7LXN - chains E and J of the 12 polymer chains in the assembly; structure by electron microscopy, 3.85 A resolution.

== Chain E ==
Name: HIV-1 Env glycoprotein gp120
Source organism: Human immunodeficiency virus 1
Sequence (492 residues; numbered -4 to 513 plus 1 insertion-coded residue; 27 numbers in that range are skipped by the numbering (no residue carries them; nothing is unmodelled there); the number before each row is that of its first residue; numbers below 1 keep their minus sign (Met-4 is residue -4)):
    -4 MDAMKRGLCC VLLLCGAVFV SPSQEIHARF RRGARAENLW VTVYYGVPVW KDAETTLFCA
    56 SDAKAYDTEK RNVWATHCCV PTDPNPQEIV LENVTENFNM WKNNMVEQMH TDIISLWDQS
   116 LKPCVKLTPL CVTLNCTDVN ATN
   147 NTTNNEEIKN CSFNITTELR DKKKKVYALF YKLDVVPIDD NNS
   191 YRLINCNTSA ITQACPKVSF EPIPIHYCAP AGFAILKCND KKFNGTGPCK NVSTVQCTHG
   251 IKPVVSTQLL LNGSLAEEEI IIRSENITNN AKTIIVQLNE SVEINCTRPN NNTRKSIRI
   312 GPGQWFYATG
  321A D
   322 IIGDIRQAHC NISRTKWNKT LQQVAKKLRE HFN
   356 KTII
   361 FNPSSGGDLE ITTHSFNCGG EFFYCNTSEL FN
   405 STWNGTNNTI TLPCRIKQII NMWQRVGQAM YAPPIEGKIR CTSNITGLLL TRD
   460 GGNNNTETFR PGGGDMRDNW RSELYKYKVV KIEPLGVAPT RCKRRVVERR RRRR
Disordered / not traced: -4 to 31, 147-151, 405-409, 460-462, 505-513
Disulfides: Cys54-Cys74, Cys119-Cys205, Cys126-Cys196, Cys131-Cys157, Cys218-Cys247, Cys228-Cys239, Cys296-Cys331, Cys378-Cys445, Cys385-Cys418
Covalent attachments: N-acetylglucosamine (NAG) linked to Asn88, Asn130, Asn160, Asn197, Asn234, Asn241, Asn262, Asn276, Asn289, Asn295, Asn301, Asn386, Asn392, Asn448; glycan linked to Asn138, Asn332

== Chain J ==
Name: PGT122 Fab heavy chain
Source organism: Homo sapiens
Notes: antibody fragment or engineered binder
Sequence (235 residues; numbered 1 to 214 plus 21 insertion-coded residues; the number before each row is that of its first residue; a row labelled like 82A-82C holds insertion residues (82A, then the next letters in order)):
     1 QVHLQESGPG LVKPSETLSL TCNVSGTLVR DNYWSWIRQP LGKQPEWIGY VHDSGDTNYN
    61 PSLKSRVHLS LDKSKNLVSL RL
82A-82C TGV
    83 TAADSAIYYC ATTKHGRR
100A-100R IYGVVAFKEWFTYFYMDV
   101 WGKGTSVTVS SASTKGPSVF PLAPSSKSTS GGTAALGCLV KDYFPEPVTV SWNSGALTSG
   161 VHTFPAVLQS SGLYSLSSVV TVPSSSLGTQ TYICNVNHKP SNTKVDKRVE PKSC
Disordered / not traced: 111-214
Disulfides: Cys22-Cys92

== How chain E and chain J interact ==
Residue-residue contacts (11):
  Asp325(E) with Tyr100B(J)
  Arg327(E) with Tyr100B(J); Gly100C(J); Val100D(J); Glu100I(J), salt bridge
  Gln328(E) with Phe100G(J); Glu100I(J), hydrogen bond (backbone-side chain)
  His330(E) with Val100D(J); Phe100G(J)
  Thr415(E) with Phe100G(J)
  Pro417(E) with Phe100G(J), hydrophobic
Interface residues without a listed pair, chain E (9 interface residues in all): Ile326, Ala329, Leu416

== In short ==
9 residues of chain E and 5 residues of chain J are in contact, with 1 hydrogen bond and 1 salt bridge. Polar
pairs include Arg327(E)-Glu100I(J) and Gln328(E)-Glu100I(J). Covalently linked N-acetylglucosamine: at
Asn88(E), Asn130(E), Asn160(E), Asn197(E), Asn234(E) and Asn241(E) and 8 more.
Here chain E is HIV-1 Env glycoprotein gp120 (Human immunodeficiency virus 1) and chain J is PGT122 Fab heavy
chain (Homo sapiens). Entry 7LXN (Cryo-EM structure of EDC-crosslinked ConM SOSIP.v7 (ConM-EDC) in complex
with bNAb PGT122) was determined by electron microscopy (same publication as 7LX2, 7LX3 and 7LXM).
